7YJ2 - chains B and A of the 5 polymer chains in the assembly; structure by electron microscopy, 2.90 A resolution.

# Chain B
Protein: Serine palmitoyltransferase 2
From: Homo sapiens
Notes: EC 2.3.1.50; engineered mutation(s): N13A
Reference sequence: O15270 (SPTC2_HUMAN); residues 1-562 here = UniProt positions 1-562
Sequence (562 residues; each row starts with the number of its first residue):
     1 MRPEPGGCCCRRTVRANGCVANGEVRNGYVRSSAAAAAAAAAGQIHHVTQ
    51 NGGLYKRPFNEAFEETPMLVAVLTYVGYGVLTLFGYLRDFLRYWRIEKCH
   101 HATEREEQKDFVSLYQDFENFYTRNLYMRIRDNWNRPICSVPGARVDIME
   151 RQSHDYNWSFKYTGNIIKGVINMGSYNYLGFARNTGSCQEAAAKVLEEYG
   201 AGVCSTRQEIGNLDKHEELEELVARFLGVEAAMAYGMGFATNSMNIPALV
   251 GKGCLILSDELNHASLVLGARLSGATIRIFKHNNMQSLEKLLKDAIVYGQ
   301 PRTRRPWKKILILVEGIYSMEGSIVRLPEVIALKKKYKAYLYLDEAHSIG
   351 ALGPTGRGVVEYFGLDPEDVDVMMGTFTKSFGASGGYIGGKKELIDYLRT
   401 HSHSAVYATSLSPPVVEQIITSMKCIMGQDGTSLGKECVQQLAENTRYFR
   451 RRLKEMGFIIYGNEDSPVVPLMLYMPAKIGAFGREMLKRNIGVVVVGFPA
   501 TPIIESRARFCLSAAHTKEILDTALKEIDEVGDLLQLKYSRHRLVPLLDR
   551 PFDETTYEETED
Not modelled in the structure: 1-44, 547-562
Swiss-Prot annotation at these positions:
  - modified residue: Lys379 (N6-(pyridoxal phosphate)lysine)
  - natural variant: Ala182 (A182P: In HSAN1C), Arg183 (R183W: In HSAN1C), Val359 (V359M: In HSAN1C loss of normal activity as measured by reduced formation of sphinganine), Gly382 (G382V: In HSAN1C), Ile504 (I504F: In HSAN1C loss of normal activity as measured by reduced formation of sphinganine)
  - mutagenesis: Tyr122 (Y122A: Decreased catalytic activity with L-serine and palmitoyl-CoA as substrates. Does not affect the negative regulation by OMRDL3 and ceramides), Leu126 (L126W: Some decrease in catalytic activity with L-serine and palmitoyl-CoA as substrates), Ile130 (I130W: Loss of catalytic activity with L-serine and palmitoyl-CoA as substrates), Trp134 (W134A: Loss of catalytic activity with L-serine and palmitoyl-CoA as substrates), Tyr176 (Y176A: Loss of catalytic activity with L-serine and palmitoyl-CoA as substrates), Ser258 (S258R: Loss of catalytic activity with L-serine and palmitoyl-CoA as substrates), Arg302 (R302A: Reduces the dimerization propensity with SPTLC1; reduces the dimerization propensity with SPTLC1; when associated with A-305. Does not impair enzymatic activity ...), Arg304 (R304A: Reduces the dimerization propensity with SPTLC1; when associated with A-302 and A-304. Does not impair enzymatic activity; when associated with A-302 and A-304), Arg305 (R305A: Reduces the dimerization propensity with SPTLC1; when associated with A-302 and A-304. Does not impair enzymatic activity; when associated with A-302 and A-304), Met320 (M320Q: Decreased catalytic activity with L-serine and palmitoyl-CoA as substrates), Thr378 (T378A: Decreased catalytic activity with L-serine and palmitoyl-CoA as substrates), Lys379 (K379A: Loss of catalytic activity with L-serine and palmitoyl-CoA as substrates), 3 further mutagenesis entries in UniProt
Residues lining bound ligands: pyridoxal phosphate (PLP): Met237, Gly238, Phe239, Asn242, His263, Ser265, Glu315, Asp344, Ala346, His347, Thr376, Thr378, Lys379
What the authors report for this chain:
  - mutagenesis - Y122A: unchanged catalytic activity
  - mutagenesis - I503R: increased catalytic activity

# Chain A
Protein: Serine palmitoyltransferase 1
From: Homo sapiens
Notes: EC 2.3.1.50
Reference sequence: O15269 (SPTC1_HUMAN); residue numbers follow UniProt; this construct covers 51-473
Sequence (423 residues; row label = number of the first residue in the row):
    51 DLTVKEKEELIEEWQPEPLVPPVPKDHPALNYNIVSGPPSHKTVVNGKEC
   101 INFASFNFLGLLDNPRVKAAALASLKKYGVGTCGPRGFYGTFDVHLDLED
   151 RLAKFMKTEEAIIYSYGFATIASAIPAYSKRGDIVFVDRAACFAIQKGLQ
   201 ASRSDIKLFKHNDMADLERLLKEQEIEDQKNPRKARVTRRFIVVEGLYMN
   251 TGTICPLPELVKLKYKYKARIFLEESLSFGVLGEHGRGVTEHYGINIDDI
   301 DLISANMENALASIGGFCCGRSFVIDHQRLSGQGYCFSASLPPLLAAAAI
   351 EALNIMEENPGIFAVLKEKCGQIHKALQGISGLKVVGESLSPAFHLQLEE
   401 STGSREQDVRLLQEIVDQCMNRSIALTQARYLEKEEKCLPPPSIRVVVTV
   451 EQTEEELERAASTIKEVAQAVLL
Swiss-Prot annotation at these positions:
  - modified residue: Tyr164 (Phosphotyrosine)
  - natural variant: Cys133 (C133W: In HSAN1A; C133Y: In HSAN1A), Val144 (V144D: In HSAN1A), Arg239 (R239W: In a breast cancer sample), Ala310 (A310G: Found in a patient with HSAN1A; uncertain significance), Ser331 (S331F: In HSAN1A; S331Y: In ALS27 and HSAN1A), Ala352 (A352V: In HSAN1A), Gly387 (G387A: Does not affect catalytic activity towards serine)
  - mutagenesis: Phe138 (F138A: Decreased catalytic activity with L-serine and palmitoyl-CoA as substrates), Tyr164 (Y164F: Increased serine palmitoyltransferase activity and sphingolipid content), Phe337 (F337A: Strongly decreased catalytic activity with L-serine and palmitoyl-CoA as substrates), Ser338 (S338A: Decreased catalytic activity with L-serine and palmitoyl-CoA as substrates)
Residues lining bound ligands: pyridoxal phosphate (PLP): Phe337, Ser338, Ala339

# How chain B and chain A interact
Contacting residue pairs (150):
  Ala102(B) - Phe323(A)
  Thr103(B) - Arg321(A)  hydrogen bond (backbone-side chain)
  Thr103(B) - Phe323(A)
  Glu104(B) - Phe323(A)
  Arg105(B) - Tyr265(A)  hydrogen bond
  Arg105(B) - Asp298(A)
  Arg105(B) - Asp299(A)  salt bridge
  Arg105(B) - Arg321(A)
  Gln108(B) - Lys264(A)
  Gln108(B) - Tyr265(A)
  Asp110(B) - Lys268(A)
  Phe111(B) - Lys264(A)
  Phe111(B) - Lys268(A)
  Phe111(B) - Arg270(A)
  Val112(B) - Arg236(A)
  Val112(B) - Thr238(A)
  Val112(B) - Arg239(A)
  Val112(B) - Arg240(A)
  Val112(B) - Arg270(A)  hydrogen bond (backbone-side chain)
  Ser113(B) - Arg239(A)  hydrogen bond (backbone-side chain)
  Leu114(B) - Arg239(A)
  Leu114(B) - Arg270(A)
  Leu114(B) - Val324(A)  hydrophobic
  Tyr115(B) - Phe323(A)  hydrogen bond (side chain-backbone)
  Tyr115(B) - Val324(A)
  Tyr115(B) - His327(A)
  Gln116(B) - Arg239(A)
  Tyr127(B) - Leu330(A)  hydrophobic
  Trp134(B) - Gly137(A)
  Trp134(B) - Phe138(A)
  Asn135(B) - Arg136(A)  hydrogen bond (side chain-backbone)
  Asn135(B) - Thr141(A)
  Arg136(B) - Tyr139(A)  hydrogen bond
  Arg136(B) - Thr141(A)
  Pro137(B) - Thr141(A)
  Ile138(B) - Tyr139(A)
  Ile138(B) - Thr141(A)  hydrogen bond (backbone-backbone)
  Ile138(B) - Phe142(A)  hydrophobic
  Ile138(B) - Asp143(A)
  Cys139(B) - Asp143(A)
  Ser140(B) - Tyr128(A)
  Val141(B) - Lys127(A)
  Val141(B) - Tyr128(A)
  Ile148(B) - Tyr139(A)  hydrophobic
  Met149(B) - Asp143(A)
  Tyr162(B) - Leu146(A)
  Ser175(B) - Cys133(A)
  Tyr176(B) - Cys133(A)  hydrogen bond (backbone-backbone)
  Ala182(B) - Cys133(A)  hydrophobic
  Arg183(B) - Gly129(A)
  Asn184(B) - Lys126(A)
  Asn184(B) - Lys127(A)
  Asn184(B) - Gly129(A)
  Gln189(B) - Leu125(A)  hydrogen bond (side chain-backbone)
  Gln189(B) - Lys126(A)
  Ala193(B) - Leu122(A)  hydrophobic
  Ala193(B) - Leu125(A)  hydrophobic
  Leu196(B) - Lys118(A)
  Leu196(B) - Leu122(A)
  Glu197(B) - Lys118(A)
  Glu198(B) - Pro88(A)
  Tyr199(B) - Gly87(A)
  Tyr199(B) - Pro88(A)
  Tyr199(B) - Asp113(A)
  Tyr199(B) - Lys118(A)
  Gly200(B) - Lys118(A)
  Gly202(B) - Leu112(A)
  Cys204(B) - Phe106(A)  hydrogen bond (backbone-backbone)
  Cys204(B) - Asn107(A)
  Cys204(B) - Glu308(A)
  Arg207(B) - Tyr82(A)
  Gln208(B) - Tyr82(A)
  Gln208(B) - Arg430(A)
  Glu209(B) - Asn83(A)
  Glu209(B) - Thr427(A)  hydrogen bond
  Glu209(B) - Gln428(A)
  Glu209(B) - Arg430(A)
  Glu209(B) - Arg445(A)  salt bridge
  Ile210(B) - Val85(A)  hydrophobic
  Ile210(B) - Asn102(A)
  Ile210(B) - Ser105(A)
  Asn212(B) - Tyr82(A)
  Asn212(B) - Asn83(A)  hydrogen bond (side chain-backbone)
  Asn212(B) - Ile84(A)
  Asn212(B) - Val85(A)  hydrogen bond (backbone-backbone)
  Leu213(B) - Val85(A)
  Leu213(B) - Gly87(A)
  Leu213(B) - Pro89(A)
  Asp214(B) - Val85(A)  hydrogen bond (backbone-backbone)
  Glu217(B) - Ile84(A)
  Met237(B) - Ser165(A)
  Met237(B) - Tyr166(A)  hydrophobic
  Met237(B) - Ser338(A)
  Phe239(B) - Gln333(A)
  Phe239(B) - Phe337(A)
  Phe239(B) - Ser338(A)
  Ala240(B) - Tyr166(A)  hydrophobic
  Met244(B) - Phe168(A)  hydrophobic
  His263(B) - Phe337(A)
  Ala264(B) - Phe337(A)  hydrophobic
  Arg271(B) - Arg203(A)
  Leu272(B) - Gln200(A)  hydrogen bond (backbone-side chain)
  Lys293(B) - Ile61(A)
  Ile296(B) - Trp64(A)  hydrophobic
  Val297(B) - Leu60(A)
  Pro306(B) - Trp64(A)
  Trp307(B) - Trp64(A)  hydrogen bond (backbone-side chain)
  Lys308(B) - Pro66(A)
  Lys308(B) - Glu67(A)  hydrogen bond (backbone-backbone)
  Lys309(B) - Pro68(A)
  Lys309(B) - Leu69(A)  hydrogen bond (side chain-backbone)
  Ile310(B) - Trp64(A)  hydrophobic
  Tyr337(B) - Ile61(A)  hydrophobic
  Tyr337(B) - Trp64(A)
  Lys338(B) - Ile61(A)  hydrogen bond (side chain-backbone)
  Lys338(B) - Glu62(A)
  Lys338(B) - Trp64(A)  hydrogen bond (side chain-backbone)
  Lys338(B) - Pro66(A)
  Tyr340(B) - Glu67(A)  hydrogen bond (side chain-backbone)
  Tyr340(B) - Pro68(A)
  Tyr340(B) - Leu69(A)
  Asp371(B) - Leu69(A)
  Thr378(B) - Thr132(A)
  Thr378(B) - Ala339(A)
  Gly382(B) - Gly131(A)
  Leu394(B) - Val70(A)  hydrophobic
  Tyr397(B) - Val70(A)  hydrophobic
  Tyr397(B) - Pro71(A)
  Arg399(B) - Tyr82(A)  hydrogen bond (backbone-side chain)
  Thr400(B) - Leu80(A)
  His401(B) - His77(A)
  His401(B) - Leu432(A)
  His403(B) - Leu432(A)
  Ala405(B) - Tyr82(A)
  Val406(B) - Arg430(A)
  Val406(B) - Leu432(A)  hydrophobic
  Tyr407(B) - Phe168(A)  hydrophobic
  Tyr407(B) - Phe193(A)  hydrophobic
  Tyr407(B) - Tyr431(A)
  Tyr407(B) - Leu432(A)  hydrogen bond (side chain-backbone)
  Tyr407(B) - Glu436(A)  hydrogen bond
  Ala408(B) - Tyr166(A)
  Thr409(B) - Tyr166(A)
  Thr409(B) - Glu308(A)  hydrogen bond
  Gln418(B) - Val130(A)
  Gly492(B) - Tyr139(A)
  Val493(B) - Tyr139(A)  hydrogen bond (backbone-side chain)
  Val494(B) - Phe138(A)  hydrophobic
  Val494(B) - Tyr139(A)  hydrophobic
  Arg509(B) - Phe138(A)
Interface residues without a listed pair, chain B (105 interface residues in all): Glu107, Thr123, Pro142, Gly174, Asn177, Ala192, Ala201, Val203, Tyr235, Gly236, Leu249, Leu268, Tyr298, Val372, Ser384, Glu393, Ser402, Ser404, Ser410, Ser412, Val415
Interface residues without a listed pair, chain A (103 interface residues in all): Lys57, Ala79, Ser86, Val95, Ala104, Ala121, Gly134, Pro135, Ala169, Tyr178, Lys197, Ala201, Ala235, Val237, Phe241, Asp301, Asn309, Ala312, Ser313, Ile314, Gly334, Pro342, Leu345, Ala348, Ala429, Glu435

# Summary
Chain B and chain A form an interface of 105 and 103 residues respectively; the contacts include 27 hydrogen
bonds and 2 salt bridges. Polar contacts include Arg105(B)-Asp299(A), Glu209(B)-Arg445(A) and
Thr103(B)-Arg321(A). From the paper: I503R of chain B increases catalytic activity; Y122A of chain B leaves
catalytic activity unchanged.
Chain B is Serine palmitoyltransferase 2 and chain A is Serine palmitoyltransferase 1, both from Homo sapiens;
the structure, Cryo-EM structure of SPT-ORMDL3 (ORMDL3-N13A) complex, was determined by electron microscopy
(same publication as 7YIU, 7YIY and 7YJ1).
